1N5Z - chains A and P; structure by X-ray diffraction, 2.70 A resolution.

== Chain A ==
Protein: Peroxisomal membrane protein PAS20
From: Saccharomyces cerevisiae
Notes: fragment: SH3 domain
Reference sequence: P80667 (PEX13_YEAST); residues 5-92 here correspond to UniProt positions 299-386 (UniProt number = residue number + 294)
Amino-acid sequence (92 residues; row label = number of the first residue in the row):
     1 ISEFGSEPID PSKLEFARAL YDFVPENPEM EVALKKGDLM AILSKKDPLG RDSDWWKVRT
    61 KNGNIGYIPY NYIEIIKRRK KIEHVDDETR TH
Unresolved in the structure: 1-6, 78-92
Differences from the reference sequence: cloning artifact (1-4)

== Chain P ==
Protein: 14-mer peptide from Peroxisomal membrane protein PEX14
Reference sequence: P53112 (PEX14_YEAST); residues 1-14 here correspond to UniProt positions 83-96 (UniProt number = residue number + 82)
Amino-acid sequence (14 residues; numbered 1 to 14; the number before each row is that of its first residue):
     1 EAMPPTLPHR DWKD
Unresolved in the structure: 1-2, 13-14
Curated features (UniProtKB/Swiss-Prot):
  - motif: Pro4 to Trp12 (SH3-binding)

== Chain A / chain P interface ==
Residue-residue contacts - 20 pairs, chain A then chain P:
  Tyr21(A) with Pro5(P), hydrophobic
  Glu26(A) with Arg10(P), salt bridge
  Asn27(A) with Trp12(P)
  Met30(A) with Trp12(P)
  Glu31(A) with Arg10(P), salt bridge; Trp12(P), hydrogen bond
  Arg51(A) with Asp11(P), salt bridge
  Asp54(A) with Pro8(P)
  Trp55(A) with Pro8(P), hydrogen bond (side chain-backbone); His9(P); Arg10(P); Trp12(P), hydrophobic
  Tyr67(A) with Trp12(P), hydrophobic
  Pro69(A) with Leu7(P), hydrophobic; Pro8(P)
  Asn71(A) with Pro5(P); Thr6(P), hydrogen bond (side chain-backbone); Pro8(P)
  Tyr72(A) with Pro5(P), hydrogen bond (side chain-backbone); Leu7(P), hydrophobic
Other interface residues (no listed pair), chain A (15 interface residues in all): Phe23, Pro48, Tyr70
Other interface residues (no listed pair), chain P (10 interface residues in all): Met3, Pro4

== Summary ==
15 residues of chain A face 10 of chain P across their interface, with 4 hydrogen bonds and 3 salt bridges.
Polar contacts include Glu26(A)-Arg10(P), Glu31(A)-Arg10(P) and Arg51(A)-Asp11(P).
Chain A is Peroxisomal membrane protein PAS20 (Saccharomyces cerevisiae) and chain P is a 14-mer peptide from
Peroxisomal membrane protein PEX14; the structure, Complex structure of Pex13p SH3 domain with a peptide of
Pex14p, was determined by X-ray diffraction, deposited together with 1JQQ.
